Entry 8TRQ (X-ray diffraction, 2.75 A resolution); this record covers chains B and D of the 5 polymer chains in the assembly.

# Chain B
Protein: HLA class II histocompatibility antigen, DRB1 beta chain
Organism: Homo sapiens
UniProt: P01911 (DRB1_HUMAN); residues 1-190 here correspond to UniProt positions 30-219 (UniProt number = residue number + 29)
Chain sequence (199 residues; numbered 1 to 199; the number before each row is that of its first residue):
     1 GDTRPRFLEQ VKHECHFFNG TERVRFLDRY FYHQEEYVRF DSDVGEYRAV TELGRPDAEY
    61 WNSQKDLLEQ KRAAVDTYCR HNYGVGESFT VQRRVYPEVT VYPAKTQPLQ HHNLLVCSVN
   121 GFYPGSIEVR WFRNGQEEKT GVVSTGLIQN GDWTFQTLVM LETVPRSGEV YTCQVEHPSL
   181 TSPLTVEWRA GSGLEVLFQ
Not modelled in the structure: 1-2, 193-199
Sequence notes: variant Glu9 (Trp38 in P01911), Val11 (Pro40 in P01911), His13 (Arg42 in P01911), His33 (Asn62 in P01911), Tyr37 (Ser66 in P01911), Tyr47 (Phe76 in P01911), Leu67 (Ile96 in P01911), Lys71 (Ala100 in P01911), Gly86 (Val115 in P01911), Tyr96 (Gln125 in P01911), Glu98 (Lys127 in P01911), Ala104 (Ser133 in P01911), Asn120 (Ser149 in P01911), Arg133 (Leu162 in P01911), Thr140 (Ala169 in P01911), Val142 (Met171 in P01911), Leu180 (Val209 in P01911); expression tag (191-199)
Cystine bridges: Cys15-Cys79, Cys117-Cys173
Swiss-Prot annotation at these positions:
  - binding site (a peptide antigen): Asp57, Trp61, His81, Asn82, Arg93
  - glycosylation: Asn19 (N-linked (GlcNAc...) asparagine)

# Chain D
Protein: A07 TCR alpha chain
Organism: Mus musculus
Chain sequence (209 residues; each row starts with the number of its first residue; note: 15 numbers in that range are skipped by the numbering (no residue carries them; nothing is unmodelled there); a row labelled like 84A-84C holds insertion residues (84A, then the next letters in order)):
     1 GDSVTQTEGQ VTVSESKSLI INCTYSTTSI
    35 AYPNLFWYVR YPGEGLQLLL KVITAGQ
    66 KGSSR
    78 GFEATYN
84A-84C KET
    85 TSFHLQKASV QESDSAVYYC ALGDHSGSWQ LIFGSGTQLT VMPDIQNPDP AVYQLRDSKS
   145 SDKSVCLFTD FDSQTNVSQS KDSDVYITDK CVLDMRSMDF KSNSAVAWSN KSDFACANAF
   205 NNSIIPEDTF FPSPESS
Not modelled in the structure: 197, 219-221
Cystine bridges: Cys23-Cys104, Cys150-Cys200
What the authors report for this chain:
  - contacts within the chain: Asp108-Trp113

# Chain B / chain D interface
Contacting residue pairs (12; chain B residue first):
  Asp66(B) - Lys55(D)  salt bridge
  Glu69(B) - Ile57(D)
  Gln70(B) - His109(D)  hydrogen bond (side chain-backbone)
  Gln70(B) - Ser110(D)  hydrogen bond (side chain-backbone)
  Ala73(B) - Ile57(D)  hydrophobic
  Ala73(B) - Thr58(D)
  Ala73(B) - His109(D)
  Thr77(B) - Tyr36(D)
  Thr77(B) - Ile57(D)
  Thr77(B) - His109(D)  hydrogen bond
  His81(B) - Ala35(D)
  His81(B) - Tyr36(D)
Other interface residues (no listed pair), chain B (7 interface residues in all): Asp76
Other interface residues (no listed pair), chain D (8 interface residues in all): Gly111
Interface features reported in the paper:
  - pairs named by the authors: Gln70(B)-His109(D) (hydrogen bond), Ala73(B)-His109(D), Ala73(B)-Thr58(D), Thr77(B)-His109(D) (hydrogen bond)

# In short
The interface between chain B and chain D involves 7 residues on one side and 8 on the other, with 3 hydrogen
bonds and 1 salt bridge. Polar contacts include Asp66(B)-Lys55(D), Gln70(B)-His109(D) and Gln70(B)-Ser110(D).
The paper describes hydrogen bonds between Gln70(B) and His109(D) and Thr77(B) and His109(D); contacts between
Ala73(B) and His109(D) and Ala73(B) and Thr58(D). From the paper: contacts within the chain involving
Asp108(D) and Trp113(D).
Here chain B is HLA class II histocompatibility antigen, DRB1 beta chain (Homo sapiens) and chain D is A07 TCR
alpha chain (Mus musculus). Entry 8TRQ (T cell recognition of citrullinated vimentin peptide presented by
HLA-DR4) was determined by X-ray diffraction, deposited together with 8TRL and 8TRR.
